Entry 6TQ2 (X-ray diffraction, 2.26 A resolution); this record covers chains AAA and BBB.

[Chain AAA (and BBB)]
Molecule: Bromodomain-containing protein 2
From: Homo sapiens
Notes: chain BBB of this document is another copy of the same molecule, construct and numbering; everything in this record applies to it too
UniProtKB: P25440 (BRD2_HUMAN); numbering as in UniProt (aligned over 67-200)
Amino-acid sequence (155 residues; numbered 46 to 200; the number before each row is that of its first residue):
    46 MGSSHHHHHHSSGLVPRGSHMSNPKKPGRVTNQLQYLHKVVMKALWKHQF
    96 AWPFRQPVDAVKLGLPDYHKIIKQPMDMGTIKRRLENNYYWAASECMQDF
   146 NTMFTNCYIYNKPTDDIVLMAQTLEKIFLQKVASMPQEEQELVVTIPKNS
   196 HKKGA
Not modelled in the structure: 46-74, 187-200 (chain BBB: 46-72, 186-200)
Differences from the reference sequence: initiating methionine (46); expression tag (47-66)
Ligand contacts: NUQ (5-[5-(4-fluorophenyl)-1H-imidazol-4-yl]-1-methyl-pyridin-2-one): Trp-97, Pro-98, Phe-99, Val-103, Leu-108, Leu-110, Tyr-113, Cys-152, Asn-156, Ile-162
UniProt features mapped onto this chain:
  - binding site (a protein): Asp-112, Tyr-155, Asn-156, Lys-157, Asp-160, Asp-161

[How chain AAA and chain BBB interact]
Residue-residue contacts - 42 pairs, chain AAA then chain BBB:
  Gln-78(AAA) with Ala-178(BBB), hydrogen bond (side chain-backbone)
  Ile-116(AAA) with Pro-158(BBB), hydrophobic
  Met-142(AAA) with Leu-174(BBB); Ala-178(BBB), hydrophobic
  Gln-143(AAA) with Lys-171(BBB), hydrogen bond (side chain-backbone); Gln-175(BBB)
  Asn-146(AAA) with Glu-170(BBB), hydrogen bond; Leu-174(BBB)
  Thr-150(AAA) with Tyr-153(BBB); Gln-167(BBB); Glu-170(BBB)
  Tyr-153(AAA) with Thr-150(BBB); Tyr-153(BBB); Ile-154(BBB)
  Ile-154(AAA) with Tyr-153(BBB), hydrophobic; Pro-158(BBB), hydrophobic; Val-163(BBB), hydrophobic; Gln-167(BBB)
  Pro-158(AAA) with Ile-154(BBB), hydrophobic
  Val-163(AAA) with Ile-154(BBB), hydrophobic
  Gln-167(AAA) with Ile-154(BBB)
  Glu-170(AAA) with Asn-146(BBB), hydrogen bond; Thr-150(BBB)
  Lys-171(AAA) with Gln-143(BBB), hydrogen bond (backbone-side chain)
  Leu-174(AAA) with Met-142(BBB); Gln-143(BBB); Asn-146(BBB)
  Gln-175(AAA) with Gln-143(BBB)
  Val-177(AAA) with Val-177(BBB), hydrophobic
  Ala-178(AAA) with Gln-78(BBB), hydrogen bond (backbone-side chain); Met-142(BBB), hydrophobic; Met-180(BBB), hydrophobic; Gln-182(BBB)
  Ser-179(AAA) with Gln-182(BBB)
  Met-180(AAA) with Ala-178(BBB), hydrophobic; Gln-182(BBB)
  Pro-181(AAA) with Gln-182(BBB)
  Gln-182(AAA) with Ala-178(BBB); Ser-179(BBB); Met-180(BBB); Pro-181(BBB); Gln-182(BBB)
Also at the interface, not in a pair above, chain AAA (23 interface residues in all): Ser-139, Phe-173
Also at the interface, not in a pair above, chain BBB (23 interface residues in all): Ile-116, Ser-139, Phe-173

[Summary]
The chain AAA/chain BBB interface involves 23 residues from each chain; the contacts include 6 hydrogen bonds.
Polar contacts include Gln-78(AAA)/Ala-178(BBB), Gln-143(AAA)/Lys-171(BBB) and Asn-146(AAA)/Glu-170(BBB).
Chain AAA binds compound NUQ. UniProt lists 6 protein-binding residues on chain AAA.
Both chains are Bromodomain-containing protein 2 (Homo sapiens). Entry 6TQ2 (N-TERMINAL BROMODOMAIN OF HUMAN
BRD2 WITH 5-(4-(4-fluorophenyl)-1H-imidazol-5-yl)-1-methylpyridin-2(1H)-one) was determined by X-ray
diffraction, deposited together with 6TPX, 6TPY, 6TPZ and 6TQ1.
